8IQW - chains A and D of the 4 polymer chains in the assembly; structure by X-ray diffraction, 2.50 A resolution.

# Chain A (and D)
Molecule: Ferritin
From: Asterias forbesi
Notes: chain D of this document is another copy of the same molecule, construct and numbering; everything in this record applies to it too
UniProt: O02384 (O02384_ASTFO); residue numbers follow UniProt; this construct covers 1-171
Chain sequence (171 residues; row label = number of the first residue in the row):
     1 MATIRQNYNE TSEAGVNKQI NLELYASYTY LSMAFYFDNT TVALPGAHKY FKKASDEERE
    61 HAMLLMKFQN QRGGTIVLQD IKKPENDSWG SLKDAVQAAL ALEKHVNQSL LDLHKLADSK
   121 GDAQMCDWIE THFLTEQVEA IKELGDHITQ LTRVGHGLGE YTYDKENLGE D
Not modelled in the structure: 1-2, 170-171
Differences from the reference sequence: engineered mutation His156 (Pro in O02384)

# Interface between chain A and chain D
Residue-residue contacts (20):
  Leu100(A) - Thr3(D)
  Lys104(A) - Thr3(D)  hydrogen bond (side chain-backbone)
  Lys104(A) - Gln6(D)  hydrogen bond (backbone-side chain)
  Asn107(A) - Gln6(D)  hydrogen bond
  Gln108(A) - Gln6(D)
  Leu111(A) - Asn7(D)
  His114(A) - Ala123(D)
  Glu130(A) - Asp127(D)
  Leu134(A) - Ala123(D)  hydrophobic
  Leu134(A) - Gln124(D)
  Thr135(A) - Gln124(D)
  Thr135(A) - Asp127(D)
  Val138(A) - Gln71(D)
  Val138(A) - Arg72(D)
  Val138(A) - Gln124(D)
  Glu139(A) - Gln71(D)
  Ile141(A) - Ile4(D)
  Lys142(A) - Asn70(D)
  Lys142(A) - Gln71(D)
  Gly145(A) - Ile4(D)

# Overview
14 residues of chain A face 10 of chain D across their interface, with 3 hydrogen bonds. Among the polar pairs
are Lys104(A)-Thr3(D), Lys104(A)-Gln6(D) and Asn107(A)-Gln6(D).
Both chains are Ferritin (Asterias forbesi). Entry 8IQW (AfFer(Asterias forbesii ferritin) mutant-P156H) was
determined by X-ray diffraction, deposited together with 8IQV, 8IQX, 8IQY, 8IQZ and 8IR0.
